PDB entry 9BS3 | X-ray diffraction, 2.69 A resolution | chains A and D of the 4 polymer chains in the assembly

# Chain A
Molecule: DNA ligase 1
From: Homo sapiens
Notes: EC 6.5.1.1
UniProt: P18858 (DNLI1_HUMAN); residues 261-904 here = UniProt positions 261-904
Chain sequence (644 residues; numbered 261 to 904; the number before each row is that of its first residue):
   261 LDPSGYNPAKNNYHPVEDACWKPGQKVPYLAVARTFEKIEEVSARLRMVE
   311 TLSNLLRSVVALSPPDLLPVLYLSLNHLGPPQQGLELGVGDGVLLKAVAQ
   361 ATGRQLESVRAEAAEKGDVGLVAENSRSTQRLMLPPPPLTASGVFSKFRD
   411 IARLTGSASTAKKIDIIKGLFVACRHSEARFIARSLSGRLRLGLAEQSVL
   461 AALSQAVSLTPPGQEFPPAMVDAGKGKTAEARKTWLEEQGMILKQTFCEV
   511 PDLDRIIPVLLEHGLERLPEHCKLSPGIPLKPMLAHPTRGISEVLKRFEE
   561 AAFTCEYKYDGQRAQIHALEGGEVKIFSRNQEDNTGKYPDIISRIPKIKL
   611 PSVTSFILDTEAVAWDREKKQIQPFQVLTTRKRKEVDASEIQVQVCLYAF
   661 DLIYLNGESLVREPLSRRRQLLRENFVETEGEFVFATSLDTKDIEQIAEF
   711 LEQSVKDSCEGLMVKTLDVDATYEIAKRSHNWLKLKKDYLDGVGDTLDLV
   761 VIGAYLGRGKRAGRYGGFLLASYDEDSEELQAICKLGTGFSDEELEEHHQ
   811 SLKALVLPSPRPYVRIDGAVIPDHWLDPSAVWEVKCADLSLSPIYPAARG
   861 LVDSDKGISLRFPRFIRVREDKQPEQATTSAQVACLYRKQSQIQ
Disordered / not traced: 261, 389-394, 749-754, 901-904
Glycans and other covalent adducts: adenosine monophosphate (AMP) linked to Lys568
Small-molecule neighbours: adenosine monophosphate (AMP): Met543, Leu544, Glu566, Tyr567, Tyr569, Arg573, Arg589, Glu621, Phe660, Ala696, Glu720, Met723, Lys725, Trp742, Lys744, Lys746
Reported in the primary citation:
  - binding site for adenosine monophosphate: Lys568
  - conformationally variable residues (loop rearrangement): Phe635, Val729 to Trp742, Phe872
  - mutagenesis - R738A (6-fold): increased catalytic activity on 5'-rG:C
  - mutagenesis - R738A: decreased catalytic activity on 3'-dG:C
  - mutagenesis - F635A, F872A: decreased catalytic activity on 3'-rG:C
  - mutagenesis - F635A: decreased catalytic activity on 5'-rG:C
  - disease-associated variants - P529L, R641L: decreased catalytic activity on 3'-rG:C
  - disease-associated variants - R771W: unchanged catalytic activity on 3'-rG:C
  - disease-associated variants - R641L (80-fold), R771W (80-fold): decreased catalytic activity on 5'-rG:C
  - disease-associated variants - P529L: unchanged catalytic activity on 3'-dG:C
  - disease-associated variants - R641L, R771W: decreased catalytic activity on 3'-dG:C

# Chain D
Molecule: 18-nt DNA strand
Sequence (18 nucleotides; row label = number of the first residue in the row):
     1 GTCCGACCACGCATCAGC

# Interface between chain A and chain D
Residue-residue contacts - 39 pairs, chain A then chain D:
  Arg305(A) - DC4(D)  sugar contact
  Thr415(A) - DC15(D)  phosphate contact
  Gly416(A) - DC15(D)  hydrogen bond to the phosphate
  Ser417(A) - DA16(D)  phosphate contact
  Ala418(A) - DA16(D)  hydrogen bond to the phosphate
  Ser419(A) - DC15(D)  phosphate contact
  Ser419(A) - DA16(D)  hydrogen bond to the phosphate
  Thr420(A) - DC15(D)  hydrogen bond to the phosphate
  Thr420(A) - DA16(D)  hydrogen bond to the phosphate
  Arg449(A) - DC7(D)  phosphate contact
  Arg451(A) - DA6(D)  hydrogen bond to the phosphate
  Arg451(A) - DC7(D)  salt bridge to the phosphate
  Leu452(A) - DA6(D)  hydrogen bond to the phosphate
  Gly453(A) - DG5(D)  sugar contact
  Gly453(A) - DA6(D)  hydrogen bond to the phosphate
  Leu454(A) - DG5(D)  phosphate contact
  Leu454(A) - DA6(D)  phosphate contact
  Ala455(A) - DG5(D)  hydrogen bond to the phosphate
  Glu456(A) - DG5(D)  phosphate contact
  Gln457(A) - DC4(D)  phosphate contact
  Gln457(A) - DG5(D)  phosphate contact
  Ser458(A) - DC4(D)  phosphate contact
  Ser458(A) - DG5(D)  hydrogen bond to the phosphate
  Arg557(A) - DT2(D)  salt bridge to the phosphate
  Gln636(A) - DG11(D)  hydrogen bond to the phosphate
  Thr639(A) - DG11(D)  sugar contact
  Thr639(A) - DC12(D)  sugar contact
  Thr640(A) - DG11(D)  phosphate contact
  Thr640(A) - DC12(D)  phosphate contact
  Arg641(A) - DC12(D)  sugar contact
  Lys642(A) - DA13(D)  salt bridge to the phosphate
  Arg643(A) - DC12(D)  phosphate contact
  Arg643(A) - DA13(D)  hydrogen bond to the phosphate
  Lys644(A) - DA13(D)  hydrogen bond to the phosphate
  Lys737(A) - DC3(D)  salt bridge to the phosphate
  His740(A) - DT2(D)  salt bridge to the phosphate
  His740(A) - DC3(D)  salt bridge to the phosphate
  Pro853(A) - DG11(D)  phosphate contact
  Ile854(A) - DG11(D)  phosphate contact
Also at the interface, not in a pair above, chain A (35 interface residues in all): Ala421, Lys504, His546, Arg768, Lys795, Tyr855, Ser869
Also at the interface, not in a pair above, chain D (15 interface residues in all): DG1, DC8, DA9, DC10

# In short
35 residues of chain A face 15 of chain D across their interface; the contacts include 13 hydrogen bonds and 6
salt bridges. Polar contacts include Gly416(A)-DC15(D), Ala418(A)-DA16(D) and Ser419(A)-DA16(D). The paper
reports a binding site for adenosine monophosphate at Lys568(A); F635A, F872A and P529L of chain A, among
others, reduce catalytic activity on 3'-rG:C; 6 substitutions were tested in all.
Here chain A is DNA ligase 1 (Homo sapiens) and chain D is an 18-nt DNA strand. Entry 9BS3 (Wild type DNA
Ligase 1 with 5'-rG:C) was determined by X-ray diffraction together with 9BS4 from the same study.
